Entry 8Y33 (X-ray diffraction, 2.90 A resolution); this record covers chain A.

# Chain A
Name: near-infrared fluorescent protein
Organism: synthetic construct
Sequence (184 residues; row label = number of the first residue in the row; note: 1 number in that range is skipped by the numbering (no residue carries it; nothing is unmodelled there)):
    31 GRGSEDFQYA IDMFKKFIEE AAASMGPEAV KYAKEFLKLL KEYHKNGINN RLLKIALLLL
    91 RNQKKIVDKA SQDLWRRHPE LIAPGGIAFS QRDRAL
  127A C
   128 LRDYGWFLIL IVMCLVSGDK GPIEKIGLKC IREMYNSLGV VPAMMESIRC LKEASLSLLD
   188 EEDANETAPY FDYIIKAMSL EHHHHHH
Ligand contacts: V8U (3-[5-[(4-ethenyl-3-methyl-5-oxidanylidene-pyrrol-2-yl)methyl]-2-[[5-[(3-ethyl-4-methyl-5-oxidanylidene-pyrrol-2-yl)methyl]-3-(3-hydroxy-3-oxopropyl)-4-methyl-1H-pyrrol-2-yl]methyl]-4-methyl-1H-pyrrol-3-yl]propanoic acid): Phe47, Ala51, Ser54, Met55, Trp105, Leu111, Ile117, Ala118, Arg122, Asp123, Leu126, Cys127A, Arg129, Asp130, Trp133, Phe134, Leu137, Ile153, Cys157, Glu160, Met161, Ser164, Leu165, Met171, Ser174

# In short
Chain A binds compound V8U.
Chain A is near-infrared fluorescent protein (synthetic construct); the structure, A near-infrared fluorescent
protein of de novo backbone design, was determined by X-ray diffraction together with 8J1W and 8J1X from the
same study.
